PDB entry 2XZF | X-ray diffraction, 1.80 A resolution | chains A and C of the 3 polymer chains in the assembly

# Chain A
Molecule: Formamidopyrimidine-DNA glycosylase
Organism: Lactococcus lactis SUBSP. cremoris
Notes: EC 3.2.2.23
UniProt: P42371 (FPG_LACLC); aligned to UniProt positions 2-272 over residues 1-271 (the alignment contains insertions or deletions, so no single offset holds)
Chain sequence (271 residues; row label = number of the first residue in the row):
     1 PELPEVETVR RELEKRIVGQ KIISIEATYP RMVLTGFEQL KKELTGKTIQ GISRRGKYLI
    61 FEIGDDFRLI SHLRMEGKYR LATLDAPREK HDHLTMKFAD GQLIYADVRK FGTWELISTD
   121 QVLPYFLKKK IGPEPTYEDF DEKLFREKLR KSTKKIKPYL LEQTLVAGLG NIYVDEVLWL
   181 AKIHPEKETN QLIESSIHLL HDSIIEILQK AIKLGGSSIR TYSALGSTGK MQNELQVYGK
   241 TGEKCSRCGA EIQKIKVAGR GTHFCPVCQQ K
Unresolved in the structure: 219-223
Swiss-Prot annotation at these positions:
  - region: Lys57 to Met75 (DNA-binding)
  - active site: Pro1 (Schiff-base intermediate with DNA), Glu2 (Proton donor), Lys57 (Proton donor)
  - binding site (DNA): His91, Arg109
Ion coordination: Zn2+: Cys245, Cys248, Cys265, Cys268
Reported in the primary citation:
  - catalytic residues: Pro1, Glu2
  - binding site for the 14-nt DNA strand: Pro1, Met75, Ser217, Tyr238
  - conformationally variable residues (order/disorder transition): Ile219 to Ser223
  - mutagenesis - P1G, P1DEL, E2Q: decreased catalytic activity (suicide reaction)

# Chain C
Molecule: 14-nt DNA strand
Sequence (14 nucleotides; each row starts with the number of its first residue):
    15 GAGAAACAAA GAGC

# Chain A / chain C interface
Contacting residue pairs (11):
  Lys90(A) - DA23(C)  salt bridge to the phosphate
  His91(A) - DA22(C)  phosphate contact
  His91(A) - DA23(C)  salt bridge to the phosphate
  Val108(A) - DA22(C)  sugar contact
  Val108(A) - DA23(C)  sugar contact
  Arg109(A) - DC21(C)  hydrogen bond to the base
  Arg109(A) - DA22(C)  base contact
  Lys110(A) - DC21(C)  phosphate contact
  Lys110(A) - DA22(C)  salt bridge to the phosphate
  Phe111(A) - DA20(C)  stacking on the base
  Phe111(A) - DC21(C)  base contact
Interface residues without a listed pair, chain A (9 interface residues in all): Arg31, Arg74, Lys154
Interface residues without a listed pair, chain C (5 interface residues in all): DG15

# Overview
9 residues of chain A and 5 residues of chain C are in contact; the contacts include 1 hydrogen bond, 3 salt
bridges and 1 aromatic stacking contact. Polar contacts include Arg109(A)-DC21(C), Lys90(A)-DA23(C) and
His91(A)-DA23(C). The paper reports catalytic residues Pro1(A) and Glu2(A); P1G, P1DEL and E2Q of chain A
reduce catalytic activity (suicide reaction).
Chain A is Formamidopyrimidine-DNA glycosylase (Lactococcus lactis SUBSP. cremoris) and chain C is a 14-nt DNA
strand; the structure, Crystal structure of a complex between the wild-type lactococcus lactis fpg (mutm) and
an oxidized pyrimidine ..., was determined by X-ray diffraction together with 2XZU from the same study.
